PDB entry 9FWN | X-ray diffraction, 1.87 A resolution | chains A and B

Chain A:
Protein: Non-structural protein 10
Source organism: Severe acute respiratory syndrome coronavirus 2
Reference sequence: P0DTC1 (R1A_SARS2); residues 1-131 here correspond to UniProt positions 4254-4384 (UniProt number = residue number + 4253)
Chain sequence (131 residues; row label = number of the first residue in the row):
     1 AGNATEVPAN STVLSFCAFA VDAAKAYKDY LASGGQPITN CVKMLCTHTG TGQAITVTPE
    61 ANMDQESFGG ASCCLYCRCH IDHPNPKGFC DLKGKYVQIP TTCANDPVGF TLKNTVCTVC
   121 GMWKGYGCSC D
Metal / ion sites: Zn2+ site 1: C74, C77, H83, C90; Zn2+ site 2: C117, C120, C128, C130
Ligand contacts: 1-methyl-1-(phenylmethyl)urea (A1IGN): N3, A4, T5

Chain B:
Protein: Guanine-N7 methyltransferase nsp14
Source organism: Severe acute respiratory syndrome coronavirus 2
Notes: EC 2.1.1.56, 3.1.13.-
Reference sequence: P0DTD1 (R1AB_SARS2); residues 1-289 here correspond to UniProt positions 5926-6214 (UniProt number = residue number + 5925)
Chain sequence (290 residues; numbered 0 to 289; the number before each row is that of its first residue; numbering starts at 0):
     0 MAENVTGLFK DCSKVITGLH PTQAPTHLSV DTKFKTEGLC VDIPGIPKDM TYRRLISMMG
    60 FKMNYQVNGY PNMFITREEA IRHVRAWIGF DVEGCHATRE AVGTNLPLQL GFSTGVNLVA
   120 VPTGYVDTPN NTDFSRVSAK PPPGDQFKHL IPLMYKGLPW NVVRIKIVQM LSDTLKNLSD
   180 RVVFVLWAHG FELTSMKYFV KIGPERTCCL CDRRATCFST ASDTYACWHH SIGFDYVYNP
   240 FMIDVQQWGF TGNLQSNHDL YCQVHGNAHV ASCDAIMTRC LAVHECFVKR
Disordered / not traced: 0-2, 266-268, 289
Sequence notes: initiating methionine (0)
Swiss-Prot annotation at these positions:
  - active site: D90, E92, E191, H268, D273
  - binding site (Mg(2+)): D90, E92, E191, H268, D273
  - binding site (Zn(2+)): C207, C210, C226, H229, H257, C261, H264, C279
Metal / ion sites: Mg2+ site 1: D90, E92, D273; Mg2+ site 2: W186, A187, E191; Zn2+ site 1: C207, C210, C226, H229; Zn2+ site 2: H257, C261, H264, C279
Ligand contacts: 1-methyl-1-(phenylmethyl)urea (A1IGN): D10, I15, T16, G17, L18, L27, S28, V29, D30, T31, K34, R53

Interface between chain A and chain B:
Residue-residue contacts - 119 pairs, chain A then chain B:
  A1(A) - K9(B)  hydrogen bond (backbone-side chain)
  A1(A) - V101(B)  hydrophobic
  A1(A) - G102(B)
  G2(A) - K9(B)
  G2(A) - D10(B)
  N3(A) - K9(B)
  N3(A) - D10(B)  hydrogen bond (backbone-backbone)
  A4(A) - V4(B)  hydrophobic
  A4(A) - T5(B)
  A4(A) - K9(B)
  A4(A) - L27(B)
  T5(A) - F8(B)  hydrogen bond (side chain-backbone)
  T5(A) - D10(B)
  T5(A) - P24(B)
  T5(A) - T25(B)  hydrogen bond (backbone-side chain)
  T5(A) - L27(B)
  T5(A) - S28(B)
  E6(A) - V4(B)
  E6(A) - T5(B)  hydrogen bond (backbone-backbone)
  E6(A) - L7(B)
  E6(A) - T25(B)
  E6(A) - L27(B)
  V7(A) - N3(B)
  P8(A) - N3(B)
  P8(A) - V4(B)
  S11(A) - T5(B)
  T12(A) - K61(B)
  T12(A) - N63(B)  hydrogen bond
  T12(A) - Y64(B)
  L14(A) - F8(B)  hydrophobic
  S15(A) - L7(B)
  S15(A) - F60(B)
  S15(A) - K61(B)  hydrogen bond (side chain-backbone)
  S15(A) - M62(B)
  F16(A) - Y64(B)  hydrophobic
  F16(A) - V66(B)  hydrophobic
  F16(A) - Y69(B)  hydrophobic
  F16(A) - I201(B)  hydrophobic
  A18(A) - F60(B)  hydrophobic
  A18(A) - K196(B)  hydrogen bond (backbone-side chain)
  F19(A) - F60(B)  hydrophobic
  F19(A) - M62(B)  hydrophobic
  F19(A) - L192(B)
  F19(A) - M195(B)
  F19(A) - K196(B)
  F19(A) - V199(B)
  F19(A) - K200(B)
  F19(A) - I201(B)  hydrogen bond (backbone-backbone)
  A20(A) - I201(B)
  V21(A) - K200(B)
  V21(A) - I201(B)  hydrogen bond (backbone-backbone)
  V21(A) - F217(B)  hydrophobic
  V21(A) - Y224(B)
  V21(A) - Y237(B)  hydrophobic
  K25(A) - Y69(B)
  K25(A) - P203(B)
  A26(A) - Y69(B)
  D29(A) - V66(B)
  D29(A) - Y69(B)  hydrogen bond
  Y30(A) - V66(B)
  S33(A) - Q65(B)
  S33(A) - V66(B)
  S33(A) - N67(B)  hydrogen bond (side chain-backbone)
  N40(A) - T25(B)
  N40(A) - H26(B)  hydrogen bond (backbone-backbone)
  N40(A) - L27(B)  hydrogen bond (side chain-backbone)
  C41(A) - H26(B)
  V42(A) - P20(B)
  V42(A) - A23(B)
  V42(A) - T25(B)
  V42(A) - H26(B)
  V42(A) - V29(B)  hydrophobic
  V42(A) - C39(B)  hydrophobic
  K43(A) - L38(B)
  K43(A) - C39(B)  hydrogen bond (backbone-backbone)
  M44(A) - P20(B)  hydrophobic
  M44(A) - C39(B)
  M44(A) - V40(B)
  M44(A) - D41(B)
  L45(A) - T35(B)
  L45(A) - E36(B)
  L45(A) - L38(B)  hydrophobic
  L45(A) - C39(B)  hydrogen bond (backbone-backbone)
  L45(A) - V40(B)
  P59(A) - D41(B)
  G69(A) - P20(B)
  A71(A) - T21(B)  hydrogen bond (backbone-backbone)
  A71(A) - Q22(B)
  A71(A) - A23(B)
  S72(A) - A23(B)
  S72(A) - P24(B)
  R78(A) - F8(B)
  R78(A) - P24(B)  hydrogen bond (side chain-backbone)
  R78(A) - T25(B)
  C79(A) - F8(B)
  H80(A) - F8(B)
  H80(A) - I55(B)
  H80(A) - Y124(B)
  H80(A) - D126(B)  salt bridge
  H80(A) - T131(B)
  I81(A) - K196(B)
  G88(A) - N129(B)
  G88(A) - N130(B)
  F89(A) - N129(B)
  F89(A) - N130(B)
  C90(A) - N129(B)  hydrogen bond (backbone-backbone)
  K93(A) - T21(B)
  K93(A) - Q22(B)
  K93(A) - Y51(B)
  K93(A) - T127(B)  hydrogen bond (side chain-backbone)
  K93(A) - P128(B)
  G94(A) - T21(B)  hydrogen bond (backbone-backbone)
  G94(A) - K47(B)  hydrogen bond (backbone-side chain)
  K95(A) - T21(B)
  K95(A) - K47(B)
  Y96(A) - H19(B)
  Y96(A) - P20(B)
  Y96(A) - T21(B)
  Y96(A) - D41(B)  hydrogen bond
Other interface residues (no listed pair), chain A (48 interface residues in all): T58, G70, C77, H83, L92
Other interface residues (no listed pair), chain B (60 interface residues in all): C11, M57, M72, G202, R205

Summary:
48 residues of chain A and 60 residues of chain B are in contact; the contacts include 23 hydrogen bonds and 1
salt bridge. Among the polar pairs are H80(A)-D126(B), A1(A)-K9(B) and T5(A)-F8(B).
1-methyl-1-(phenylmethyl)urea is bound between chain A and chain B.
Chain A is Non-structural protein 10 and chain B is Guanine-N7 methyltransferase nsp14, both from Severe acute
respiratory syndrome coronavirus 2; the structure, Crystal Structure of SARS-CoV-2 NSP10-NSP14 (ExoN) in
complex with VT00219, was determined by X-ray diffraction (same publication as 9FW2, 9FWH, 9FWI, 9FWJ, 9FWK,
9FWL and 10 further entries).
